2C2U - chain A; structure by X-ray diffraction, 1.10 A resolution.

# Chain A
Name: DNA-binding stress response protein
From: Deinococcus radiodurans
UniProt: Q9RS64 (Q9RS64_DEIRA); residue numbers follow UniProt; this construct covers 1-207
Sequence (207 residues; each row starts with the number of its first residue):
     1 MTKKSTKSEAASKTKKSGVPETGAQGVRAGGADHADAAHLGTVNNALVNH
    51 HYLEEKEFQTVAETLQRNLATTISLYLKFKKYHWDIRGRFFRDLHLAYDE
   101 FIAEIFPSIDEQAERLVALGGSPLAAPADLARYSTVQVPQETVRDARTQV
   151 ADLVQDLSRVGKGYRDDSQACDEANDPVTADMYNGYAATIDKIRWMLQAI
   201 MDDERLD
Not modelled in the structure: 1-29
Metal / ion sites: Zn2+: D36, H39, H50, E55; Fe ion near D93 (its only coordinating residue here)
Curated features (UniProtKB/Swiss-Prot):
  - binding site (Fe cation): H83, D110, E114
From the paper describing this entry:
  - Zn2+ coordination: D36, H39, H50, E55
  - conformationally variable residues (side-chain flip): D110
  - Fe ion coordination: D93
  - self-association interface (contacts with another copy of this molecule); pairs are residue here / residue on that copy: R92-E100 (salt bridge)
  - contacts within the chain: E104-K192

# Summary
D36, H39, H50 and E55 form the Zn2+ site. From UniProt: 3 Fe cation-binding residues. The paper reports Zn2+
coordination by D36, H39 and H50 among others; Fe ion coordination by D93.
Chain A is DNA-binding stress response protein (Deinococcus radiodurans); the structure, Dps from Deinococcus
radiodurans, was determined by X-ray diffraction together with 2C2F from the same study.
